Entry 3QYE (X-ray diffraction, 2.20 A resolution); this record covers chain A.

# Chain A
Name: TBC1 domain family member 1
Organism: Homo sapiens
Notes: fragment: Rab-GAP Domain
UniProtKB: Q86TI0 (TBCD1_HUMAN); residues 746-1072 here correspond to UniProt positions 750-1076 (UniProt number = residue number + 4)
Chain sequence (331 residues; numbered 742 to 1072; the number before each row is that of its first residue):
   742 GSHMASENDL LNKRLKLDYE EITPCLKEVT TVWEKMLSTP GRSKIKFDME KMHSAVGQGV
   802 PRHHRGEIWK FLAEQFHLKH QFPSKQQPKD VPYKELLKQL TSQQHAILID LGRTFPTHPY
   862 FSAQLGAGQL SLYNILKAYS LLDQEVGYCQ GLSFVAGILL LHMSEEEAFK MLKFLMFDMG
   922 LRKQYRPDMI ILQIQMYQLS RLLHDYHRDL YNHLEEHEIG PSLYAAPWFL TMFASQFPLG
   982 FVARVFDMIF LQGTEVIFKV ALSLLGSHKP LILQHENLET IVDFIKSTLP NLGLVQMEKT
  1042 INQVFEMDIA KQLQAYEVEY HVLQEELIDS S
Unresolved in the structure: 742-749, 1067-1072
Differences from the reference sequence: expression tag (742-745)
From the paper describing this entry:
  - catalytic residues: D851, R854, Q891
  - mutagenesis - D851A, R854A, Q891A: abolished catalytic activity
  - mutagenesis - P968A, K1027A: unchanged catalytic activity on GTP
  - mutagenesis - S976A (3-fold), L1019A (>5-fold), E1020A (3-fold): decreased catalytic activity on GTP
  - mutagenesis - M930A (>5-fold): decreased catalytic activity on Rab14
  - mutagenesis - R854K: increased signaling
  - mutagenesis - M930A, L1019A: unchanged signaling in response to GLUT4 translocation

# Summary
The paper reports catalytic residues D851, R854 and Q891; D851A, R854A and Q891A abolish catalytic activity;
10 substitutions were tested in all.
Chain A is TBC1 domain family member 1 (Homo sapiens); the structure, Crystal Structure of Human TBC1D1 RabGAP
domain, was determined by X-ray diffraction, deposited together with 3QYB.
